PDB entry 4NN5 | X-ray diffraction, 1.90 A resolution | chains A and B of the 3 polymer chains in the assembly

[Chain A]
Protein: Thymic stromal lymphopoietin
Source organism: Mus musculus
Reference sequence: Q9JIE6 (TSLP_MOUSE); residue numbers follow UniProt; this construct covers 20-140
Amino-acid sequence (130 residues; numbered 20 to 149; the number before each row is that of its first residue):
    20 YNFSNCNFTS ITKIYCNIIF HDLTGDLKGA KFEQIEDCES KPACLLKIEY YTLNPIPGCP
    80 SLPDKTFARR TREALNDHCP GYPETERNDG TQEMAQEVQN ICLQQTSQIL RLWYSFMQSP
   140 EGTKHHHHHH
Not modelled in the structure: 103-114, 141-149
Differences from the reference sequence: engineered mutation Gln123 (Asn in Q9JIE6); expression tag (141-149)
Disulfides: Cys25-Cys98, Cys57-Cys63, Cys78-Cys121
UniProt features mapped onto this chain:
  - site: Ile37 (Inserts into a conserved IL7R hydrophobic pocket, important for IL7R-binding)
  - glycosylation (N-linked (GlcNAc...) asparagine): Asn21, Asn26

[Chain B]
Protein: Interleukin-7 receptor subunit alpha
Source organism: Mus musculus
Notes: fragment: extracellular domain
Reference sequence: P16872 (IL7RA_MOUSE); residues 21-239 here = UniProt positions 21-239
Amino-acid sequence (223 residues; row label = number of the first residue in the row):
    17 GSHMESGNAQ DGDLEDADAD DHSFWCHSQL EVDGSQHLLT CAFNDSDINT ANLEFQICGA
    77 LLRVKCLTLN KLQDIYFIKT SEFLLIGSSN ICVKLGQKNL TCKNMAINTI VKAEAPSDLK
   137 VVYRKEANDF LVTFNAPHLK KKYLKKVKHD VAYRPARGES NWTHVSLFHT RTTIPQRKLR
   197 PKAMYEIKVR SIPHNDYFKG FWSEWSPSST FETPEPKNQG GWD
Not modelled in the structure: 17-35, 233-239
Differences from the reference sequence: expression tag (17-20)
Disulfides: Cys42-Cys57, Cys74-Cys82, Cys108-Cys118
UniProt features mapped onto this chain:
  - motif: Trp218 to Ser222 (WSXWS motif)
  - glycosylation (N-linked (GlcNAc...) asparagine): Asn60, Asn115, Asn177

[How chain A and chain B interact]
Residue-residue contacts - 26 pairs, chain A then chain B:
  Lys32(A) - Asp212(B)
  Ile33(A) - Ile102(B)  hydrophobic
  Ile33(A) - Tyr213(B)  hydrophobic
  Asn36(A) - Tyr159(B)
  Asn36(A) - Asn211(B)  hydrogen bond
  Asn36(A) - Asp212(B)  hydrogen bond
  Asn36(A) - Tyr213(B)
  Asn36(A) - Phe214(B)
  Ile37(A) - Leu101(B)
  Ile37(A) - Ile102(B)  hydrophobic
  Ile37(A) - Tyr159(B)
  Ile37(A) - Tyr213(B)  hydrophobic
  Ile37(A) - Phe214(B)  hydrophobic
  His40(A) - Lys158(B)  hydrogen bond (side chain-backbone)
  His40(A) - Lys161(B)
  Asp41(A) - Lys158(B)  salt bridge
  Asp41(A) - Tyr159(B)  hydrogen bond
  Arg88(A) - Leu78(B)  hydrogen bond (side chain-backbone)
  Arg89(A) - Phe99(B)  hydrogen bond (side chain-backbone)
  Arg89(A) - Leu100(B)  hydrogen bond (side chain-backbone)
  Arg89(A) - Leu101(B)
  Arg89(A) - Ile102(B)
  Arg89(A) - Tyr159(B)  hydrogen bond
  Glu92(A) - Leu100(B)
  Asp96(A) - Ile102(B)
  Asp96(A) - Gly103(B)
Also at the interface, not in a pair above, chain A (11 interface residues in all): Thr85
Also at the interface, not in a pair above, chain B (14 interface residues in all): Arg79

[Overview]
11 residues of chain A and 14 residues of chain B are in contact; the contacts include 8 hydrogen bonds and 1
salt bridge. Among the polar pairs are Asp41(A)-Lys158(B), Asn36(A)-Asn211(B) and Asn36(A)-Asp212(B).
Here chain A is Thymic stromal lymphopoietin and chain B is Interleukin-7 receptor subunit alpha, both from
Mus musculus. Entry 4NN5 (Cytokine receptor complex - Crystal form 1A) was determined by X-ray diffraction
together with 4NN6 and 4NN7 from the same study.
